2JBU - chains A and C; structure by X-ray diffraction, 3.00 A resolution.

== Chain A ==
Protein: Insulin-degrading enzyme
Source organism: Homo sapiens
Notes: EC 3.4.24.56
Reference sequence: Q5T5N2 (Q5T5N2_HUMAN); residue numbers follow UniProt; this construct covers 42-1019
Amino-acid sequence (990 residues; numbered 30 to 1019; the number before each row is that of its first residue):
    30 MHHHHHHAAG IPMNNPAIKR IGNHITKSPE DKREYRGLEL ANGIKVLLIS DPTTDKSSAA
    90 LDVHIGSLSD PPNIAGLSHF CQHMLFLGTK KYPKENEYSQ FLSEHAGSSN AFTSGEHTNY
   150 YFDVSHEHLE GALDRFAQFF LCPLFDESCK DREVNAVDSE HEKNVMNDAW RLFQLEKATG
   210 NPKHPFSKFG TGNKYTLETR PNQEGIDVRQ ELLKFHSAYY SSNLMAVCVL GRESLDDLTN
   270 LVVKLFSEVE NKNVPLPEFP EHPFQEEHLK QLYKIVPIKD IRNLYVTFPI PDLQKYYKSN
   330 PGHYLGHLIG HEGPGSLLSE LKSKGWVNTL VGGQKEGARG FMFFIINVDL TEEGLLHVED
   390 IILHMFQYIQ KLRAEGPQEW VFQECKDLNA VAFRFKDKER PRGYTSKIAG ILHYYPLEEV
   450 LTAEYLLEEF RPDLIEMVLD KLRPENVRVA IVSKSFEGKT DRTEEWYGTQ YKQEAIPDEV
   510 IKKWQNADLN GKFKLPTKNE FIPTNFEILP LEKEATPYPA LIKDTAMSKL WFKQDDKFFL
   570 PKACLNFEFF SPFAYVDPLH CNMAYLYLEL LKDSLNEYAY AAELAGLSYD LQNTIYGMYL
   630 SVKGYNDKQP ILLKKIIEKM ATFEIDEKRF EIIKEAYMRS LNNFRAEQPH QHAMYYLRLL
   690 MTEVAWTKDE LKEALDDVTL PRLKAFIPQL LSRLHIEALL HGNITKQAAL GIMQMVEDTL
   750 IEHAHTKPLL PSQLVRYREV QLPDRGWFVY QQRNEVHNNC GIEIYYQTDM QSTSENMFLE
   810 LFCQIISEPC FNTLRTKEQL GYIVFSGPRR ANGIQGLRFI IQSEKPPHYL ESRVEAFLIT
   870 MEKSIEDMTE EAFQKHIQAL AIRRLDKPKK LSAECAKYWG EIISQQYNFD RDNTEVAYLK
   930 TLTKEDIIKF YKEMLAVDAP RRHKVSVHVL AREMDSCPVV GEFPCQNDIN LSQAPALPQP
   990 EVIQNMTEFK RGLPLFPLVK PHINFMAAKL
Disordered / not traced: 30-43, 969-979, 1018-1019
Differences from the reference sequence: engineered mutation Gln111 (Glu in Q5T5N2)
Residues lining bound ligands: 1,4-diethylene dioxide (DIO): Leu201, Leu204, Glu205, Thr208, Tyr302, Ile304, Arg477, Ala479

== Chain C ==
Protein: Co-purified peptide
Source organism: Escherichia coli
Amino-acid sequence (12 residues; numbered 1 to 5; the number before each row is that of its first residue):
     1 AAA
     6 AAAAAAA
     4 AA
Disordered / not traced: 4-5

== Chain A / chain C interface ==
Pairs across the interface (36; chain A residue first):
  His108(A) - Ala8(C)
  His108(A) - Ala9(C)  hydrogen bond (side chain-backbone)
  Gln111(A) - Ala8(C)
  Gln111(A) - Ala10(C)
  His112(A) - Ala9(C)
  His112(A) - Ala10(C)
  Asn139(A) - Ala10(C)  hydrogen bond (side chain-backbone)
  Asn139(A) - Ala11(C)  hydrogen bond (side chain-backbone)
  Ala140(A) - Ala9(C)
  Ala140(A) - Ala10(C)  hydrogen bond (backbone-backbone)
  Phe141(A) - Ala8(C)
  Phe141(A) - Ala9(C)  hydrophobic
  Thr142(A) - Ala7(C)
  Thr142(A) - Ala8(C)  hydrogen bond (backbone-backbone)
  Glu189(A) - Ala8(C)
  Glu189(A) - Ala9(C)  hydrogen bond (side chain-backbone)
  Trp199(A) - Ala6(C)
  Phe202(A) - Ala6(C)
  Gly335(A) - Ala2(C)
  Gly339(A) - Ala1(C)  hydrogen bond (backbone-backbone)
  Glu341(A) - Ala1(C)  hydrogen bond (side chain-backbone)
  Leu359(A) - Ala1(C)  hydrogen bond (backbone-backbone)
  Val360(A) - Ala1(C)
  Gly361(A) - Ala1(C)  hydrogen bond (backbone-backbone)
  Gly361(A) - Ala2(C)
  Gly361(A) - Ala3(C)  hydrogen bond (backbone-backbone)
  Gln363(A) - Ala3(C)
  Tyr609(A) - Ala1(C)
  Tyr609(A) - Ala2(C)
  Arg824(A) - Ala10(C)  hydrogen bond (side chain-backbone)
  Arg824(A) - Ala11(C)
  Tyr831(A) - Ala9(C)
  Tyr831(A) - Ala10(C)  hydrogen bond (side chain-backbone)
  Tyr831(A) - Ala11(C)
  Tyr831(A) - Ala12(C)  hydrogen bond (side chain-backbone)
  Ile832(A) - Ala12(C)  hydrophobic
Interface residues without a listed pair, chain A (27 interface residues in all): Phe115, Ser143, Thr220, His336, Gly362, Ile374

== Summary ==
Chain A and chain C form an interface of 27 and 10 residues respectively; the contacts include 14 hydrogen
bonds. Polar pairs include His108(A)-Ala9(C), Asn139(A)-Ala10(C) and Asn139(A)-Ala11(C). Chain A binds
1,4-diethylene dioxide.
Chain A is Insulin-degrading enzyme (Homo sapiens) and chain C is Co-purified peptide (Escherichia coli); the
structure, Crystal structure of human insulin degrading enzyme complexed with co- purified peptides, was
determined by X-ray diffraction, deposited together with 2JG4.
